6HY2 - chains X and A; structure by X-ray diffraction, 1.60 A resolution.

== Chain X ==
Molecule: Acyl-[acyl-carrier-protein]--UDP-N-acetylglucosamine O-acyltransferase
Source organism: Escherichia coli
Notes: EC 2.3.1.129
Reference sequence: P0A722 (LPXA_ECOLI); residues 1-262 here = UniProt positions 1-262
Sequence (262 residues; numbered 1 to 262; the number before each row is that of its first residue):
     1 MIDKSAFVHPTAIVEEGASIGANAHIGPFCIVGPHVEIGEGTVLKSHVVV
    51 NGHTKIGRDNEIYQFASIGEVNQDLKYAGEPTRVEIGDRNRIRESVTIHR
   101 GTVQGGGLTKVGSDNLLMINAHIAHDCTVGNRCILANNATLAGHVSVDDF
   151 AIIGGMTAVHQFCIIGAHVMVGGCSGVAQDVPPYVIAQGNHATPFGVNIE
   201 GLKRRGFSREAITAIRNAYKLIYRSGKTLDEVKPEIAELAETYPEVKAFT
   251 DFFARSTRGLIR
From the paper describing this entry:
  - catalytic residues: His125 (citing earlier work)
  - mutagenesis - H160A (IC_50_ 10,000 uM): decreased catalytic activity on peptide CR20

== Chain A ==
Molecule: Trp-met-leu-asp-pro-ile-ala-gly-lys-trp-ser-arg
Sequence (12 residues; each row starts with the number of its first residue):
     1 WMLDPIAGKWSR

== How chain X and chain A interact ==
Residue-residue contacts (26; chain X residue first):
  Met118(X) - Pro5(A)  hydrophobic
  Ile134(X) - Leu3(A)  hydrophobic
  Ala136(X) - Pro5(A)
  Ala136(X) - Ile6(A)  hydrophobic
  Asn137(X) - Ile6(A)
  Ile152(X) - Leu3(A)  hydrophobic
  Gly154(X) - Pro5(A)
  Gly154(X) - Ile6(A)
  Gly155(X) - Pro5(A)
  Gly155(X) - Ile6(A)  hydrogen bond (backbone-backbone)
  Met170(X) - Leu3(A)  hydrophobic
  Met170(X) - Gly8(A)
  Met170(X) - Lys9(A)
  Met170(X) - Trp10(A)
  Val171(X) - Gly8(A)
  Gly172(X) - Ala7(A)
  Gly172(X) - Gly8(A)
  Gly173(X) - Ile6(A)
  Gly173(X) - Ala7(A)  hydrogen bond (backbone-backbone)
  Asn198(X) - Trp10(A)
  Glu200(X) - Trp1(A)
  Glu200(X) - Trp10(A)
  Gly201(X) - Trp10(A)
  Lys203(X) - Trp1(A)
  Arg204(X) - Trp1(A)
  Arg204(X) - Trp10(A)
Other interface residues (no listed pair), chain X (18 interface residues in all): Ile153, Gln188
From the paper, about this interface:
  - residue pairs: Met170(X)-Gly8(A) (backbone contact)
  - interface residues, chain X: Gly155(X), Gly173(X), Asn198(X), Arg204(X), Arg205(X)

== In short ==
Chain X and chain A form an interface of 18 and 8 residues respectively; the contacts include 2 hydrogen
bonds. The backbones hydrogen-bond at Gly155(X)-Ile6(A) and Gly173(X)-Ala7(A). The authors report a backbone
contact between Met170(X) and Gly8(A). From the paper: the catalytic residue His125(X); H160A of chain X
reduces catalytic activity on peptide CR20.
Chain X is Acyl-[acyl-carrier-protein]--UDP-N-acetylglucosamine O-acyltransferase (Escherichia coli) and chain
A is Trp-met-leu-asp-pro-ile-ala-gly-lys-trp-ser-arg; the structure, Structure guided design of an
antibacterial peptide that targets UDP-N-acetylglucosamine acyltransferase, was determined by X-ray
diffraction.
